PDB entry 7KMF | electron microscopy, 2.91 A resolution | chains C and G of the 10 polymer chains in the assembly

# Chain C
Protein: Translation initiation factor eIF-2B subunit beta
Organism: Homo sapiens
UniProt: P49770 (EI2BB_HUMAN); residue numbers follow UniProt; this construct covers 1-351
Amino-acid sequence (367 residues; row label = number of the first residue in the row; numbers below 1 keep their minus sign (Met-15 is residue -15)):
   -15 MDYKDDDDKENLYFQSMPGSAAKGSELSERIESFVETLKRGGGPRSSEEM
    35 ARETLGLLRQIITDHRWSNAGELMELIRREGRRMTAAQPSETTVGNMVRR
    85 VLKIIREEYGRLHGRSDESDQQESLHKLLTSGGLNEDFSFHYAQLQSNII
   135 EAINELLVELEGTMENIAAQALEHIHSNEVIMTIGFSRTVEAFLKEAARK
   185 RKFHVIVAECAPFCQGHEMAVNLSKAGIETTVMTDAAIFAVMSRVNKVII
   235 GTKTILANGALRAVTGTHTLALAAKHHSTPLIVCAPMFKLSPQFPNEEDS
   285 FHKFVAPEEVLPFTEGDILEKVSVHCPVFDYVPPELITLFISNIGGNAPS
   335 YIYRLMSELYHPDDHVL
Unresolved in the structure: -15 to 8, 98-125
Differences from the reference sequence: initiating methionine (-15); expression tag (-14 to 0)
Swiss-Prot annotation at these positions:
  - natural variant: Val85 (V85E: In VWM2), Ala127 (A127V: Found in a patient with Rett syndrome-like phenotype; uncertain significance), Ser171 (S171F: In VWM2), Pro196 (P196S: In VWM2), Gly200 (G200V: In VWM2), Glu213 (E213G: In VWM2), Cys268 (C268Y: In VWM2), Lys273 (K273R: In VWM2), Val316 (V316D: In VWM2), Gly329 (G329V: In VWM2)

# Chain G
Protein: Translation initiation factor eIF-2B subunit alpha
Organism: Homo sapiens
UniProt: Q14232 (EI2BA_HUMAN); residues 1-305 here = UniProt positions 1-305
Amino-acid sequence (377 residues; row label = number of the first residue in the row):
     1 MDDKELIEYFKSQMKEDPDMASAVAAIRTLLEFLKRDKGETIQGLRANLT
    51 SAIETLCGVDSSVAVSSGGELFLRFISLASLEYSDYSKCKKIMIERGELF
   101 LRRISLSRNKIADLCHTFIKDGATILTHAYSRVVLRVLEAAVAAKKRFSV
   151 YVTESQPDLSGKKMAKALCHLNVPVTVVLDAAVGYIMEKADLVIVGAEGV
   201 VENGGIINKIGTNQMAVCAKAQNKPFYVVAESFKFVRLFPLNQQDVPDKF
   251 KYKADTLKVAQTGQDLKEEHPWVDYTAPSLITLLFTDLGVLTPSAVSDEL
   301 IKLYLGGENLYFQAEDKGGGSGGGGSGGGGSASQGGLNDIFEAQKIEWHE
   351 GGGGSGGGGSGGGGSGRDQDYKDDDDK
Unresolved in the structure: 1-2, 37-41, 255-265, 306-377
Differences from the reference sequence: expression tag (306-377)
Ligand contacts: 6-O-phosphono-beta-D-fructofuranose (F6P): Arg108, Ala129, Tyr130, Ser131, Arg132, Val133, Gly196, Ala197, Glu198, Asn208, Lys209, Glu231, Lys234
Reported in the primary citation:
  - binding site for 6-O-phosphono-beta-D-fructofuranose: Ala129, Tyr130, Arg132, Gly196, Glu198, Asn208, Lys234
  - mutagenesis - E198K (11-fold): decreased binding to 6-O-phosphono-beta-D-fructofuranose
  - mutagenesis - E198K: abolished catalytic activity on 6-O-phosphono-beta-D-fructofuranose
  - mutagenesis - E198K: decreased expression
  - disease-associated variants - N208Y: abolished binding to 6-O-phosphono-beta-D-fructofuranose
  - disease-associated variants - V183F, N208Y (14.5 +/- 0.9 min): decreased catalytic activity
  - disease-associated variants - N208Y: abolished catalytic activity on 6-O-phosphono-beta-D-fructofuranose
  - disease-associated variants - V183F (K_d_ = 6.3 +/- 0.7 uM): unchanged binding to 6-O-phosphono-beta-D-fructofuranose
  - disease-associated variants - V183F (11.5 +/- 0.1 min): increased catalytic activity on 6-O-phosphono-beta-D-fructofuranose
  - self-association interface (contacts with another copy of this molecule): Val183
  - disease-associated variants - V183F: decreased binding to Translation initiation factor eIF-2B subunit alpha (chain G)

# Chain C / chain G interface
Pairs across the interface - 16 pairs, chain C then chain G:
  Asn242(C) - Thr292(G)
  Phe278(C) - Phe118(G)  hydrophobic
  Phe278(C) - Leu283(G)  hydrophobic
  Phe278(C) - Val290(G)
  Pro279(C) - Phe118(G)
  Asn280(C) - Thr117(G)  hydrogen bond
  Asn280(C) - Phe118(G)
  Glu281(C) - Thr117(G)  hydrogen bond (backbone-backbone)
  Glu281(C) - Phe118(G)
  Glu281(C) - Lys120(G)
  Glu282(C) - Thr117(G)  hydrogen bond (backbone-backbone)
  Ser334(C) - Ser294(G)  hydrogen bond (backbone-side chain)
  Tyr337(C) - Ser294(G)
  Tyr337(C) - Ala295(G)
  Tyr337(C) - Asp298(G)  hydrogen bond
  Arg338(C) - Lys302(G)
Interface residues without a listed pair, chain G (11 interface residues in all): Ile119

# Overview
9 residues of chain C and 11 residues of chain G are in contact; the contacts include 5 hydrogen bonds. Polar
contacts include Asn280(C)-Thr117(G), Ser334(C)-Ser294(G) and Tyr337(C)-Asp298(G). From the paper: a binding
site for 6-O-phosphono-beta-D-fructofuranose at Ala129(G), Tyr130(G) and Arg132(G) among others; E198K and
N208Y of chain G abolish catalytic activity on 6-O-phosphono-beta-D-fructofuranose.
Here chain C is Translation initiation factor eIF-2B subunit beta and chain G is Translation initiation factor
eIF-2B subunit alpha, both from Homo sapiens. Entry 7KMF (Sugar phosphate activation of the stress sensor
eIF2B) was determined by electron microscopy, deposited together with 7KMA.
